PDB entry 2J3J | X-ray diffraction, 2.80 A resolution | chains A and B

# Chain A
Name: NADPH-dependent oxidoreductase 2-alkenal reductase
Organism: Arabidopsis thaliana
Notes: EC 1.3.1.-, 1.3.1.74
UniProtKB: Q39172 (AER_ARATH); numbering as in UniProt (aligned over 1-345)
Sequence (345 residues; row label = number of the first residue in the row):
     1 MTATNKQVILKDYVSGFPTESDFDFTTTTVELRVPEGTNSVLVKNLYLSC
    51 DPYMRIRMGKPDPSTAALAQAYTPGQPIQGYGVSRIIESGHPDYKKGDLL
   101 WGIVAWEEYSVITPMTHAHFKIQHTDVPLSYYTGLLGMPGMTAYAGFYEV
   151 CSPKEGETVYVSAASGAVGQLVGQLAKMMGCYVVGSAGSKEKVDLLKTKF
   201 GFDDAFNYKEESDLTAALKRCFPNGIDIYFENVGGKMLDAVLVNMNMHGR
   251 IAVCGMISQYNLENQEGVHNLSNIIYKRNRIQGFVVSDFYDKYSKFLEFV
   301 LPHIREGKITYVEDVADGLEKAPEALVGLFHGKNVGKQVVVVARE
Disordered / not traced: 61-69
Construct notes: conflict Asn-279 (Ile in Q39172)
Residues lining bound ligands:
  - 4'-hydroxycinnamic acid (HC4): Tyr-53, Gln-70, Tyr-81, Met-138, Cys-254, Tyr-260, Val-286, Ser-287
  - NADP (NAP; NADP nicotinamide-adenine-dinucleotide phosphate): Pro-52, Tyr-53, Met-138, Thr-142, Ala-163, Ser-165, Gly-166, Ala-167, Val-168, Gly-169, Ser-186, Ala-187, Gly-188, Lys-192, Tyr-208, Asn-232, Val-233, Cys-254, Gly-255, Met-256, Ile-257, Ser-258, Tyr-260, Phe-284, Val-285, Val-286, Leu-329, Phe-330, His-331, Gly-332, Asn-334, Gly-336
Swiss-Prot annotation at these positions:
  - binding site (NADP(+)): Pro-52, Tyr-53, Ala-163 to Gly-169, Gly-188, Lys-192, Tyr-208, Asn-232, Cys-254, Tyr-260, Phe-284 to Val-286, Phe-330, Asn-334 to Gly-336
  - binding site (substrate): Tyr-53, Tyr-260

# Chain B
Name: NADPH-dependent oxidoreductase 2-alkenal reductase
Organism: Arabidopsis thaliana
Notes: EC 1.3.1.-, 1.3.1.74
UniProtKB: Q39172 (AER_ARATH); residues 1001-1345 here correspond to UniProt positions 1-345 (UniProt number = residue number - 1000)
Sequence (345 residues; numbered 1001 to 1345; the number before each row is that of its first residue):
  1001 MTATNKQVILKDYVSGFPTESDFDFTTTTVELRVPEGTNSVLVKNLYLSC
  1051 DPYMRIRMGKPDPSTAALAQAYTPGQPIQGYGVSRIIESGHPDYKKGDLL
  1101 WGIVAWEEYSVITPMTHAHFKIQHTDVPLSYYTGLLGMPGMTAYAGFYEV
  1151 CSPKEGETVYVSAASGAVGQLVGQLAKMMGCYVVGSAGSKEKVDLLKTKF
  1201 GFDDAFNYKEESDLTAALKRCFPNGIDIYFENVGGKMLDAVLVNMNMHGR
  1251 IAVCGMISQYNLENQEGVHNLSNIIYKRNRIQGFVVSDFYDKYSKFLEFV
  1301 LPHIREGKITYVEDVADGLEKAPEALVGLFHGKNVGKQVVVVARE
Construct notes: conflict Asn-1279 (Ile279 in Q39172)
Residues lining bound ligands:
  - 4'-hydroxycinnamic acid (HC4): Tyr-1053, Ile-1056, Leu-1068, Ala-1069, Tyr-1081, Met-1138, Cys-1254, Tyr-1260, Val-1285, Val-1286, Ser-1287
  - NADP (NAP; NADP nicotinamide-adenine-dinucleotide phosphate): Pro-1052, Tyr-1053, Met-1138, Thr-1142, Ala-1163, Ser-1165, Gly-1166, Ala-1167, Val-1168, Ala-1187, Gly-1188, Lys-1192, Tyr-1208, Asn-1232, Val-1233, Cys-1254, Gly-1255, Met-1256, Ile-1257, Ser-1258, Tyr-1260, Phe-1284, Val-1285, Val-1286, Leu-1329, Phe-1330, His-1331, Gly-1332, Asn-1334, Gly-1336, Lys-1337
Swiss-Prot annotation at these positions:
  - binding site (NADP(+)): Pro-1052, Tyr-1053, Ala-1163 to Gly-1169, Gly-1188, Lys-1192, Tyr-1208, Asn-1232, Cys-1254, Tyr-1260, Phe-1284 to Val-1286, Phe-1330, Asn-1334 to Gly-1336
  - binding site (substrate): Tyr-1053, Tyr-1260

# How chain A and chain B interact
Residue-residue contacts (58; chain A residue first):
  Ile-56(A) with Tyr-1276(B)
  His-248(A) with Asp-1288(B), salt bridge
  Val-253(A) with Ile-1275(B)
  Cys-254(A) with Ile-1275(B)
  Met-256(A) with Leu-1271(B); Ser-1272(B)
  Gln-265(A) with His-1269(B); Ser-1272(B), hydrogen bond
  Glu-266(A) with His-1269(B)
  Gly-267(A) with Val-1268(B); His-1269(B)
  Val-268(A) with Glu-1266(B); Val-1268(B), hydrogen bond (backbone-backbone)
  His-269(A) with Gln-1265(B), hydrogen bond (backbone-side chain); Glu-1266(B); Gly-1267(B)
  Leu-271(A) with Leu-1238(B), hydrophobic; Met-1256(B); Leu-1271(B), hydrophobic
  Ser-272(A) with Gln-1259(B); Gln-1265(B), hydrogen bond
  Asn-273(A) with Ser-1064(B), hydrogen bond
  Ile-274(A) with Ile-1281(B), hydrophobic; Gly-1283(B)
  Ile-275(A) with Val-1253(B); Cys-1254(B); Gly-1255(B); Phe-1284(B); Val-1285(B)
  Tyr-276(A) with Ile-1056(B); Ser-1064(B); Thr-1065(B); Ala-1067(B); Leu-1068(B), hydrophobic; Tyr-1260(B)
  Arg-278(A) with Leu-1068(B); Gly-1283(B); Val-1285(B); Asp-1288(B), salt bridge
  Asn-279(A) with Ile-1281(B); Gln-1282(B); Gly-1283(B), hydrogen bond (backbone-backbone)
  Arg-280(A) with Ile-1281(B); Gln-1282(B)
  Ile-281(A) with Ile-1274(B), hydrophobic; Arg-1280(B); Ile-1281(B), hydrogen bond (backbone-backbone)
  Gln-282(A) with Arg-1278(B), hydrogen bond; Asn-1279(B); Arg-1280(B)
  Gly-283(A) with Ile-1274(B); Arg-1278(B), hydrogen bond (backbone-side chain); Asn-1279(B), hydrogen bond (backbone-backbone)
  Phe-284(A) with Ile-1275(B); Arg-1278(B)
  Val-285(A) with Ile-1275(B); Arg-1278(B)
  Asp-288(A) with Arg-1278(B)
Also at the interface, not in a pair above, chain A (30 interface residues in all): Val-150, Val-243, Gly-255, Lys-277, Phe-289
Also at the interface, not in a pair above, chain B (32 interface residues in all): Pro-1063

# Summary
The interface between chain A and chain B involves 30 residues on one side and 32 on the other, with 10
hydrogen bonds and 2 salt bridges. Polar pairs include His-248(A)/Asp-1288(B), Arg-278(A)/Asp-1288(B) and
Gln-265(A)/Ser-1272(B). Bound to chain A: NADP and 4'-hydroxycinnamic acid.
Chain A and chain B are both NADPH-dependent oxidoreductase 2-alkenal reductase (Arabidopsis thaliana); the
structure, Crystal structure of Arabidopsis thaliana Double Bond Reductase (AT5G16970)-Ternary Complex I, was
determined by X-ray diffraction, deposited together with 2J3H, 2J3I and 2J3K.
